1RF0 - chains B and C of the 3 polymer chains in the assembly; structure by X-ray diffraction, 2.81 A resolution.

== Chain B ==
Name: Fibrinogen beta chain
Organism: Homo sapiens
Notes: fragment: Fibrinogen Bbeta Chain
UniProt: P02675 (FIBB_HUMAN); residues 149-461 here correspond to UniProt positions 179-491 (UniProt number = residue number + 30)
Sequence (313 residues; row label = number of the first residue in the row):
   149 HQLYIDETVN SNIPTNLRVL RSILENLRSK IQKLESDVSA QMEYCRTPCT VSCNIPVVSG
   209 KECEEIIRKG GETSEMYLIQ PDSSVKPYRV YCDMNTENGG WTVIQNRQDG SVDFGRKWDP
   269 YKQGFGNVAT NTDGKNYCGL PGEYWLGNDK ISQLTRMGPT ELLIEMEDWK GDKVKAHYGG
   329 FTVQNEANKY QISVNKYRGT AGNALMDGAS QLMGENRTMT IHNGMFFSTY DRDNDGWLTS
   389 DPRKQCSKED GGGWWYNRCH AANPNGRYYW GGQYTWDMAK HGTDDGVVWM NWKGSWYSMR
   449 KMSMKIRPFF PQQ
Disordered / not traced: 149-153, 460-461
Cystine bridges: C201-C286, C211-C240, C394-C407
Covalent attachments: N-acetylglucosamine (NAG) linked to N364
Metal / ion sites: Ca2+ site 1: D261, G263, D398; Ca2+ site 2: D381, D383, W385
Curated features (UniProtKB/Swiss-Prot):
  - glycosylation: N364 (N-linked (GlcNAc...) asparagine)

== Chain C ==
Name: Fibrinogen gamma chain
Organism: Homo sapiens
Notes: fragment: Fibrinogen gamma chain
UniProt: P02679 (FIBG_HUMAN); residues 96-406 here correspond to UniProt positions 122-432 (UniProt number = residue number + 26)
Sequence (311 residues; numbered 96 to 406; the number before each row is that of its first residue):
    96 YEASILTHDS SIRYLQEIYN SNNQKIVNLK EKVAQLAAQC QEPCKDTVQI HDITGKDCQD
   156 IANKGAKQSG LYFIKPLKAN QQFLVYCEID GSGNGWTVFQ KRLDGSVDFK KNWIQYKEGF
   216 GHLSPTGTTE FWLGNEKIHL ISTQSAIPYA LRVELEDWNG RTSTADYAMF KVGPEADKYR
   276 LTYAYFAGGD AGDAFDGFDF GDDPSDKFFT SHNGMQFSTW DNDNDKFEGN CAEQDGSGWW
   336 MNKCHAGHLN GVYYQGGTYS KASTPNGYDN GIIWATWKTR WYSMKKTTMK IIPFNRLTIG
   396 EGQQHHLGGA K
Disordered / not traced: 394-406
Cystine bridges: C153-C182, C326-C339
Sequence notes: engineered mutation A132 (Glu158 in P02679)
Metal / ion sites: Ca2+: D318, D320, F322, G324
Curated features (UniProtKB/Swiss-Prot):
  - region: T374 to E396 (Gamma-chain polymerization, binding amino end of another fibrin alpha chain), G397 to K406 (Platelet aggregation and Staphylococcus clumping)
  - binding site (Ca(2+)): D318, D320, F322, G324
  - glycosylation: N308 (N-linked (GlcNAc...) asparagine)
  - cross-link: Q398 (Isoglutamyl lysine isopeptide (Gln-Lys) (interchain with K-432)), K406 (Isoglutamyl lysine isopeptide (Lys-Gln) (interchain with Q-424))

== How chain B and chain C interact ==
Cross-chain cystine bridges: C197(B)-C139(C)
Contacting residue pairs (86):
  N158(B) - E97(C)
  N158(B) - I100(C)
  S159(B) - E97(C)  hydrogen bond
  I161(B) - H103(C)
  P162(B) - E97(C)
  L165(B) - H103(C)
  L165(B) - S106(C)
  L165(B) - I107(C)  hydrophobic
  L165(B) - L110(C)  hydrophobic
  L168(B) - L110(C)  hydrophobic
  R169(B) - Y109(C)
  R169(B) - L110(C)
  L172(B) - L110(C)
  L172(B) - I113(C)  hydrophobic
  L172(B) - Y114(C)  hydrophobic
  L172(B) - N117(C)
  E173(B) - Y109(C)  hydrogen bond
  E173(B) - I113(C)
  R176(B) - N117(C)  hydrogen bond (backbone-side chain)
  R176(B) - K120(C)
  I179(B) - N117(C)
  I179(B) - K120(C)
  I179(B) - I121(C)  hydrophobic
  L182(B) - L124(C)  hydrophobic
  E183(B) - K120(C)
  E183(B) - L124(C)
  E183(B) - K127(C)  hydrogen bond (backbone-side chain)
  S187(B) - K127(C)  hydrogen bond
  Q189(B) - L131(C)
  M190(B) - L131(C)  hydrophobic
  M190(B) - Q134(C)
  C193(B) - Q134(C)  hydrogen bond (backbone-side chain)
  C193(B) - C135(C)  hydrogen bond
  C197(B) - C139(C)  disulfide
  C197(B) - K140(C)  hydrogen bond (backbone-backbone)
  T198(B) - C139(C)
  T198(B) - K140(C)
  V199(B) - K140(C)  hydrogen bond (backbone-backbone)
  V199(B) - D141(C)
  V199(B) - T142(C)  hydrogen bond (backbone-backbone)
  S200(B) - D141(C)
  S200(B) - T142(C)  hydrogen bond
  S200(B) - V143(C)
  C201(B) - D141(C)  hydrogen bond (backbone-side chain)
  C201(B) - V143(C)
  N202(B) - V143(C)
  N202(B) - H217(C)
  N202(B) - L218(C)
  N202(B) - S219(C)
  N202(B) - P220(C)
  N202(B) - T224(C)
  I203(B) - I145(C)  hydrophobic
  I203(B) - L179(C)  hydrophobic
  I203(B) - H217(C)
  I203(B) - L218(C)  hydrogen bond (backbone-backbone)
  P204(B) - G216(C)
  P204(B) - H217(C)
  V205(B) - F215(C)
  V205(B) - G216(C)  hydrogen bond (backbone-backbone)
  V205(B) - H217(C)
  V205(B) - F226(C)  hydrophobic
  V205(B) - W227(C)
  V205(B) - L228(C)
  V205(B) - K232(C)
  V206(B) - G214(C)
  R216(B) - I209(C)
  K217(B) - I209(C)
  K217(B) - Q210(C)
  K217(B) - E213(C)  salt bridge
  G218(B) - Q210(C)  hydrogen bond (backbone-side chain)
  E220(B) - Q210(C)
  E223(B) - H217(C)  salt bridge
  L226(B) - F168(C)  hydrophobic
  Q228(B) - Q176(C)
  Q228(B) - Q177(C)  hydrogen bond
  S231(B) - Q176(C)
  P235(B) - F168(C)  hydrophobic
  P235(B) - Q177(C)
  R237(B) - V143(C)
  D261(B) - Q136(C)
  R264(B) - Q136(C)  hydrogen bond (side chain-backbone)
  G274(B) - P138(C)
  N275(B) - P138(C)
  N275(B) - C139(C)  hydrogen bond (side chain-backbone)
  N284(B) - T224(C)
  Y285(B) - H217(C)
Interface residues without a listed pair, chain B (49 interface residues in all): N164, L175, V186, R194, M224, D230
Interface residues without a listed pair, chain C (47 interface residues in all): V128, Q130, L166

== Summary ==
49 residues of chain B and 47 residues of chain C are in contact, with 1 disulfide bond, 18 hydrogen bonds and
2 salt bridges. Among the polar pairs are K217(B)-E213(C), E223(B)-H217(C) and S159(B)-E97(C). Covalently
linked N-acetylglucosamine: at N364(B).
Chain B is Fibrinogen beta chain and chain C is Fibrinogen gamma chain, both from Homo sapiens; the structure,
Crystal Structure of Fragment D of gammaE132A Fibrinogen, was determined by X-ray diffraction, deposited
together with 1RF1.
